Entry 6ICF (X-ray diffraction, 4.00 A resolution); this record covers chain A.

# Chain A
Name: Putative zinc metalloprotease aq_1964
Source organism: Aquifex aeolicus
Notes: EC 3.4.24.-; fragment: and 266-292
Reference sequence: O67776 (Y1964_AQUAE); numbering as in UniProt; present here: 115-263, 266-292
Amino-acid sequence (190 residues; row label = number of the first residue in the row; note: 2 numbers in that range are skipped by the numbering (no residue carries them; nothing is unmodelled there); a row labelled like 263A-263L holds insertion residues (263A, then the next letters in order)):
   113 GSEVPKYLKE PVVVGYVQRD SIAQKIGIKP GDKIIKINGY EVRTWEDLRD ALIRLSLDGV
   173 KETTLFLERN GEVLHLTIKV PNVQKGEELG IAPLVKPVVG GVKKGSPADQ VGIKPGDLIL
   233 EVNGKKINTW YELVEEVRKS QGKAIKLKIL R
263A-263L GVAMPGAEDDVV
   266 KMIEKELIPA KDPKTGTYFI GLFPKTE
Not modelled in the structure: 113-116, 292
Modified residues: Asn150 (l-3-aminosuccinimide; SNN)
Differences from the reference sequence: expression tag (113-114)
From the paper describing this entry:
  - mutagenesis - L259R: decreased stability
  - conformationally variable residues: Lys266, Met267

# Overview
The paper reports that L259R reduces stability; conformational variability at Lys266 and Met267.
Chain A is Putative zinc metalloprotease aq_1964 (Aquifex aeolicus); the structure, The NZ-1 Fab complexed
with the PDZ tandem fragment of A. aeolicus S2P homolog with the ..., was determined by X-ray diffraction,
deposited together with 6AKQ, 6AL0, 6AL1 and 6ICC.
